5BTC - chains B and H of the 8 polymer chains in the assembly; structure by X-ray diffraction, 2.55 A resolution.

# Chain B
Name: DNA gyrase subunit B
From: Mycobacterium tuberculosis (strain ATCC 25618 / H37Rv)
Notes: EC 5.99.1.3; fragment: GyrB 426-675 with N-terminal SNA tag
Reference sequence: P9WG45 (GYRB_MYCTU); numbering as in UniProt (aligned over 426-675)
Amino-acid sequence (253 residues; row label = number of the first residue in the row):
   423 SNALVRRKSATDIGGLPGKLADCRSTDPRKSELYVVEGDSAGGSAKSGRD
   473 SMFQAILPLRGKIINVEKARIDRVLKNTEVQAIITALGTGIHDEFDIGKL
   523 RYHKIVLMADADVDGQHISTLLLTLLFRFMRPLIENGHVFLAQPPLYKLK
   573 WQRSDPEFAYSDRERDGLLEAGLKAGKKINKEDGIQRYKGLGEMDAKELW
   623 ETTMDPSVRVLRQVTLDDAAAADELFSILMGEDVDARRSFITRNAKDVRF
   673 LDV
Unresolved in the structure: 423-424, 431-436
Sequence notes: expression tag (423-425)
UniProt features mapped onto this chain:
  - binding site (Mg(2+)): Glu459, Asp532, Asp534
  - site (Interaction with DNA): Lys484, Asn487
Ion coordination: Mg2+: Asp532, Asp534
Small-molecule neighbours: ciprofloxacin (CPF; 1-cyclopropyl-6-fluoro-4-oxo-7-piperazin-1-yl-1,4-dihydroquinoline-3-carboxylic acid): Arg482, Gly483, Glu501

# Chain H
Molecule: DNA substrate 24-mer GGTCATGAATGACTATGCACGTAA
From: synthetic construct
Sequence (24 nucleotides; row label = number of the first residue in the row):
     1 GGTCATGAATGACTATGCACGTAA
Unresolved in the structure: 1-2, 24

# How chain B and chain H interact
Residue-residue contacts - 17 pairs, chain B then chain H:
  Lys484(B) with DT16(H), base contact; DG17(H), sugar contact
  Ile485(B) with DG17(H), sugar contact
  Ile486(B) with DT16(H), phosphate contact; DG17(H), phosphate contact
  Asn487(B) with DG17(H), hydrogen bond to the phosphate; DC18(H), hydrogen bond to the phosphate
  Lys490(B) with DC18(H), salt bridge to the phosphate; DA19(H), salt bridge to the phosphate
  Arg495(B) with DT16(H), salt bridge to the phosphate
  Asn499(B) with DA15(H), phosphate contact; DT16(H), hydrogen bond to the phosphate
  His539(B) with DG17(H), hydrogen bond to the phosphate; DC18(H), salt bridge to the phosphate
  Val656(B) with DA19(H), sugar contact; DC20(H), phosphate contact
  Arg659(B) with DA19(H), salt bridge to the phosphate
Interface residues without a listed pair, chain B (13 interface residues in all): Gly483, Leu543, Met652

# Summary
Chain B and chain H form an interface of 13 and 6 residues respectively; the contacts include 4 hydrogen bonds
and 5 salt bridges. Polar pairs include Asn487(B)-DG17(H), Asn487(B)-DC18(H) and Asn499(B)-DT16(H). Ligands of
chain B: ciprofloxacin. UniProt lists 3 Mg2+-binding residues on chain B.
Here chain B is DNA gyrase subunit B (Mycobacterium tuberculosis (strain ATCC 25618 / H37Rv)) and chain H is
DNA substrate 24-mer GGTCATGAATGACTATGCACGTAA (synthetic construct). Entry 5BTC (Crystal structure of a
topoisomerase II complex) was determined by X-ray diffraction, deposited together with 5BS8, 5BTA, 5BTD, 5BTF,
5BTG, 5BTI, 5BTL and 5BTN.
